PDB entry 6BGO | electron microscopy, 4.20 A resolution (low resolution: residue-level contacts below are approximate; hydrogen-bond / salt-bridge calls are withheld) | chains F and G of the 35 polymer chains in the assembly

Chain F (and G):
Protein: Proteasome subunit alpha
Organism: Mycobacterium tuberculosis
Notes: EC 3.4.25.1; chain G of this document is another copy of the same molecule, construct and numbering; everything in this record applies to it too
UniProt: A5U4D5 (PSA_MYCTA); numbering as in UniProt (aligned over 1-248)
Chain sequence (248 residues; numbered 1 to 248; the number before each row is that of its first residue):
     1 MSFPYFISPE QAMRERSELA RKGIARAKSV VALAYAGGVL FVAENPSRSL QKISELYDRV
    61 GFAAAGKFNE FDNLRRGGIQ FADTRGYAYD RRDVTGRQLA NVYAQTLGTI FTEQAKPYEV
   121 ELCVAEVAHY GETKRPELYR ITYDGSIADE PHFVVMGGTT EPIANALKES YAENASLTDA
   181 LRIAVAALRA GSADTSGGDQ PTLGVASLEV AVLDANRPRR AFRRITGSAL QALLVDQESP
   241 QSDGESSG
Disordered / not traced: 1-7, 191-202, 235-248
Reported in the primary citation:
  - mutagenesis - K52A: abolished catalytic activity on HspR

Interface between chain F and chain G:
Contacting residue pairs (4; chain F residue first):
  Glu10(F) - Glu15(G)
  Arg97(F) - Ser49(G)
  Arg135(F) - Arg48(G)
  Asp149(F) - Arg48(G)
Interface residues without a listed pair, chain F (8 interface residues in all): Asn101, Glu113, Glu137, Ile147
Interface residues without a listed pair, chain G (5 interface residues in all): Leu50, Gln114

Overview:
8 residues of chain F and 5 residues of chain G are in contact. The paper reports that K52A of chain F
abolishes catalytic activity on HspR.
Both chains are Proteasome subunit alpha (Mycobacterium tuberculosis). Entry 6BGO (Singly PafE-capped 20S CP
in Mycobacterium tuberculosis) was determined by electron microscopy, deposited together with 6BGL.
